PDB entry 5JVY | X-ray diffraction, 2.36 A resolution | chains A and B

== Chain A (and B) ==
Name: Prostaglandin G/H synthase 2
Organism: Mus musculus
Notes: EC 1.14.99.1; chain B of this document is another copy of the same molecule, construct and numbering; everything in this record applies to it too
Reference sequence: Q05769 (PGH2_MOUSE); residues 35-583 here correspond to UniProt positions 20-568 (UniProt number = residue number - 15)
Sequence (551 residues; row label = number of the first residue in the row):
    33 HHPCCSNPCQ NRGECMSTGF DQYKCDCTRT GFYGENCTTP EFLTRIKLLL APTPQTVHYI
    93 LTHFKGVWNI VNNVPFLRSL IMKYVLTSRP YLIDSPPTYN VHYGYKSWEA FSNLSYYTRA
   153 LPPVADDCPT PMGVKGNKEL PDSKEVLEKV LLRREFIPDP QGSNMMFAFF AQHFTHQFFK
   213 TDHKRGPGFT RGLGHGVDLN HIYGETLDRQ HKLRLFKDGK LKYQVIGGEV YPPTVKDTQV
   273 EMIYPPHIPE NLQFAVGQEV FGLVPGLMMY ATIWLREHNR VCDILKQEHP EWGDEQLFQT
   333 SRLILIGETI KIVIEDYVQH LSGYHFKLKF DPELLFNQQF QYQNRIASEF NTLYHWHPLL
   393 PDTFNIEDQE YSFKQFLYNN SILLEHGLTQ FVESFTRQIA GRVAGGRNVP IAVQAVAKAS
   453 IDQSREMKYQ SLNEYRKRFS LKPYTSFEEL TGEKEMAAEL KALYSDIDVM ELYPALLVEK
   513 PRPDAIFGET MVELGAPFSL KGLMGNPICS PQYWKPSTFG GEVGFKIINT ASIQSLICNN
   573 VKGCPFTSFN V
Construct notes: expression tag (33-34); conflict Ala83 (Lys68 in Q05769), Gln87 (Asn72 in Q05769), Val106 (Ile91 in Q05769); engineered mutation Pro122 (Ser107 in Q05769)
Cystine bridges: Cys36-Cys47, Cys37-Cys160, Cys41-Cys57, Cys59-Cys69, Cys570-Cys576
Covalently attached groups: N-acetylglucosamine (NAG) linked to Asn68, Asn145, Asn411
UniProt features mapped onto this chain:
  - active site: His208 (Proton acceptor), Tyr386 (For cyclooxygenase activity)
  - binding site (substrate): Arg121, Tyr356
  - binding site (heme b): His389
  - site: Ser531 (Aspirin-acetylated serine)
  - modified residue: Cys541 (S-nitrosocysteine), Ser580 (O-acetylserine)
  - glycosylation (N-linked (GlcNAc...) asparagine): Asn68, Asn145, Asn411

== How chain A and chain B interact ==
Residue-residue contacts (112):
  Arg44(A) - Gln544(B)
  Glu46(A) - Gln544(B)
  Glu46(A) - Lys547(B)  salt bridge
  Glu46(A) - Ser549(B)  hydrogen bond
  Met48(A) - His321(B)
  Met48(A) - Gly552(B)
  Met48(A) - Gly553(B)
  Ser49(A) - His321(B)  hydrogen bond (backbone-side chain)
  Ser49(A) - Glu323(B)  hydrogen bond
  Ser49(A) - Trp324(B)  hydrogen bond
  Thr50(A) - Glu323(B)
  Gly51(A) - Glu323(B)  hydrogen bond (backbone-side chain)
  Phe52(A) - Pro322(B)
  Phe52(A) - Glu323(B)
  Asp58(A) - Lys547(B)
  Asp58(A) - Pro548(B)
  Asp58(A) - Ser549(B)  hydrogen bond (side chain-backbone)
  Thr60(A) - Lys547(B)
  Thr60(A) - Pro548(B)
  Arg61(A) - Phe368(B)
  Arg61(A) - Pro543(B)  hydrogen bond (side chain-backbone)
  Arg61(A) - Trp546(B)  hydrogen bond (side chain-backbone)
  Arg61(A) - Lys547(B)
  Asp126(A) - Gln544(B)  hydrogen bond
  Pro128(A) - Tyr374(B)
  Pro128(A) - Ser542(B)
  Pro128(A) - Tyr545(B)
  Pro129(A) - Tyr545(B)  hydrogen bond (backbone-side chain)
  Thr130(A) - Tyr545(B)
  Tyr135(A) - Glu327(B)  hydrogen bond
  Tyr135(A) - Gln331(B)
  Tyr137(A) - Glu327(B)
  Tyr137(A) - Gln328(B)  hydrogen bond (side chain-backbone)
  Tyr137(A) - Gln331(B)
  Lys138(A) - Leu335(B)
  Lys138(A) - Gln544(B)  hydrogen bond (side chain-backbone)
  Lys138(A) - Tyr545(B)
  Lys138(A) - Thr550(B)  hydrogen bond
  Ser139(A) - Gln331(B)
  Trp140(A) - Asp230(B)
  Trp140(A) - Gln331(B)
  Trp140(A) - Arg334(B)
  Trp140(A) - Leu335(B)
  Trp140(A) - Ile338(B)  hydrophobic
  Trp140(A) - Asn538(B)
  Trp140(A) - Pro539(B)  hydrophobic
  Glu141(A) - Leu239(B)
  Glu141(A) - Gln331(B)
  Phe143(A) - Pro539(B)  hydrophobic
  Phe143(A) - Tyr545(B)
  Asp230(A) - Trp140(B)
  Leu239(A) - Glu141(B)
  Glu320(A) - Thr50(B)
  His321(A) - Met48(B)
  His321(A) - Ser49(B)  hydrogen bond (side chain-backbone)
  Pro322(A) - Phe52(B)
  Glu323(A) - Ser49(B)  hydrogen bond
  Glu323(A) - Thr50(B)
  Glu323(A) - Gly51(B)
  Glu323(A) - Phe52(B)
  Trp324(A) - Ser49(B)  hydrogen bond
  Glu327(A) - Tyr135(B)  hydrogen bond
  Glu327(A) - Tyr137(B)
  Gln328(A) - Tyr137(B)  hydrogen bond (backbone-side chain)
  Gln331(A) - Tyr135(B)  hydrogen bond
  Gln331(A) - Ser139(B)
  Gln331(A) - Trp140(B)
  Gln331(A) - Glu141(B)
  Arg334(A) - Trp140(B)
  Leu335(A) - Lys138(B)
  Leu335(A) - Trp140(B)
  Ile338(A) - Trp140(B)  hydrophobic
  Phe368(A) - Arg61(B)
  Phe368(A) - Gln371(B)  hydrogen bond (backbone-side chain)
  Asn369(A) - Gln371(B)
  Gln370(A) - Gln371(B)  hydrogen bond (backbone-side chain)
  Gln371(A) - Phe368(B)
  Gln371(A) - Asn369(B)
  Gln371(A) - Gln370(B)  hydrogen bond (side chain-backbone)
  Phe372(A) - Gln373(B)  hydrogen bond (backbone-side chain)
  Gln373(A) - Phe372(B)  hydrogen bond (side chain-backbone)
  Gln373(A) - Gln373(B)
  Gln373(A) - Tyr374(B)  hydrogen bond (side chain-backbone)
  Tyr374(A) - Pro128(B)
  Tyr374(A) - Gln373(B)  hydrogen bond (backbone-side chain)
  Tyr374(A) - Gln375(B)  hydrogen bond (backbone-side chain)
  Gln375(A) - Tyr374(B)  hydrogen bond (side chain-backbone)
  Asn538(A) - Trp140(B)
  Pro539(A) - Trp140(B)  hydrophobic
  Pro539(A) - Phe143(B)  hydrophobic
  Ser542(A) - Pro128(B)
  Pro543(A) - Arg61(B)  hydrogen bond (backbone-side chain)
  Pro543(A) - Tyr123(B)  hydrophobic
  Gln544(A) - Arg44(B)
  Gln544(A) - Glu46(B)
  Gln544(A) - Asp126(B)  hydrogen bond
  Gln544(A) - Lys138(B)  hydrogen bond (backbone-side chain)
  Tyr545(A) - Pro129(B)  hydrogen bond (side chain-backbone)
  Tyr545(A) - Thr130(B)
  Tyr545(A) - Phe143(B)
  Trp546(A) - Arg61(B)  hydrogen bond (backbone-side chain)
  Lys547(A) - Glu46(B)  salt bridge
  Lys547(A) - Asp58(B)
  Lys547(A) - Thr60(B)
  Lys547(A) - Arg61(B)
  Pro548(A) - Asp58(B)
  Pro548(A) - Thr60(B)
  Ser549(A) - Glu46(B)  hydrogen bond
  Ser549(A) - Asp58(B)  hydrogen bond (backbone-side chain)
  Thr550(A) - Lys138(B)  hydrogen bond
  Gly552(A) - Met48(B)
  Gly553(A) - Met48(B)
Also at the interface, not in a pair above, chain A (59 interface residues in all): Tyr123, Val229, Leu367, Ile540
Also at the interface, not in a pair above, chain B (58 interface residues in all): Val229, Glu320, Glu365

== Summary ==
59 residues of chain A and 58 residues of chain B are in contact, with 37 hydrogen bonds and 2 salt bridges.
Polar pairs include Glu46(A)-Lys547(B), Glu46(A)-Ser549(B) and Ser49(A)-His321(B).
Chain A and chain B are both Prostaglandin G/H synthase 2 (Mus musculus); the structure, Crystal structure of
S121P murine COX-2 mutant, was determined by X-ray diffraction together with 5JVZ and 5JW1 from the same
study.
